Entry 7ML2 (electron microscopy, 3.40 A resolution); this record covers chains A and B of the 30 polymer chains in the assembly.

[Chain A]
Name: DNA-directed RNA polymerase subunit
From: Saccharomyces cerevisiae
Notes: EC 2.7.7.6
Reference sequence: A0A6A5Q1P2 (A0A6A5Q1P2_YEASX); residue numbers follow UniProt; this construct covers 1-1733
Sequence (1733 residues; numbered 1 to 1733; the number before each row is that of its first residue):
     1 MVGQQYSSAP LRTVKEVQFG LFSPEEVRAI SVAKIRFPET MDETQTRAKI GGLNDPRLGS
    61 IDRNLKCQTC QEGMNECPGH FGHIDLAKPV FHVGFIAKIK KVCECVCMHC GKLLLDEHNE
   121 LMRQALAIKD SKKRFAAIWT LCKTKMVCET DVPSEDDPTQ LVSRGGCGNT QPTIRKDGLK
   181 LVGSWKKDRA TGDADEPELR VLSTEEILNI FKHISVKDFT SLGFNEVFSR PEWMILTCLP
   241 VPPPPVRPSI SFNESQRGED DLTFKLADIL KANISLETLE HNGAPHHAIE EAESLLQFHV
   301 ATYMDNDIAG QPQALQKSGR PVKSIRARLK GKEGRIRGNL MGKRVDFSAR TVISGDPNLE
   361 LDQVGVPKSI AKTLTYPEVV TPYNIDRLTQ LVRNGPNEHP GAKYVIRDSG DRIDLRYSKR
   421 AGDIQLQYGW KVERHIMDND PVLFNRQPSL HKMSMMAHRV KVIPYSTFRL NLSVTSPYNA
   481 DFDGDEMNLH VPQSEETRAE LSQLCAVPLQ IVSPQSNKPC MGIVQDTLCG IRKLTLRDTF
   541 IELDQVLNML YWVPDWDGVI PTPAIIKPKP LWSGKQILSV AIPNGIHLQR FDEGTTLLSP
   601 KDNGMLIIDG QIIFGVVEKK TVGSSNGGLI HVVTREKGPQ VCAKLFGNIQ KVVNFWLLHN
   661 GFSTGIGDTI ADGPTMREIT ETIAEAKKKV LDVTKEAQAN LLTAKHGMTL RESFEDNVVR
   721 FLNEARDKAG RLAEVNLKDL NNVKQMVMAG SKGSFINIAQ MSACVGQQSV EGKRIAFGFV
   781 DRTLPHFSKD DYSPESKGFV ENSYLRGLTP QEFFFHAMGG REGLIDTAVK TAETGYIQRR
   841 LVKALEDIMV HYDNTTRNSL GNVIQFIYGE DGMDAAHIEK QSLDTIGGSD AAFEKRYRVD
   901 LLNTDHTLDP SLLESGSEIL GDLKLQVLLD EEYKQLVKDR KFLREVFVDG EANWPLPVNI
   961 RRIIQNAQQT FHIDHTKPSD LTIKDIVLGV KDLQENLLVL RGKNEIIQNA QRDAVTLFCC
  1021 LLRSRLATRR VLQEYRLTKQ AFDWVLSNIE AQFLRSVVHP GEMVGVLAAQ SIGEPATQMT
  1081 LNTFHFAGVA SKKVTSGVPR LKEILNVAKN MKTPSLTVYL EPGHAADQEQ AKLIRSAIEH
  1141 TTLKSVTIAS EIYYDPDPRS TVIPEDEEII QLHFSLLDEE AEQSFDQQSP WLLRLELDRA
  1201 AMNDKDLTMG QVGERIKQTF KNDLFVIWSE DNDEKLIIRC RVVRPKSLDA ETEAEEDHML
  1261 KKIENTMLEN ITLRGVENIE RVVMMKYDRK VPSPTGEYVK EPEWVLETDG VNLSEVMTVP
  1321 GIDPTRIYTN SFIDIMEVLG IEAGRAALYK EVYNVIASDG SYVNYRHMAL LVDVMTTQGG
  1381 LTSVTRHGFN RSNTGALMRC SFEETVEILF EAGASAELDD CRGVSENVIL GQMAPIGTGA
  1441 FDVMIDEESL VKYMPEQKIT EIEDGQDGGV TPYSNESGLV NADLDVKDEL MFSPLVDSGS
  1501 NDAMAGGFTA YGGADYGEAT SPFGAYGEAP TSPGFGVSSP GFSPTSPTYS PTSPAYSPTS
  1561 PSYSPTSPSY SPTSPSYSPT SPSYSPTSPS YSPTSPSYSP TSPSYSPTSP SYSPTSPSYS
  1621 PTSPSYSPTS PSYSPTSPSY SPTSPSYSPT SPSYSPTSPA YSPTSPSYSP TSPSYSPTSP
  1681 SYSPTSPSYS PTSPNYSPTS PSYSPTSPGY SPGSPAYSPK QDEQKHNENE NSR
Unresolved in the structure: 1-2, 155-163, 188-196, 1080-1092, 1176-1186, 1244-1253, 1453-1733
Metal / ion sites: Zn2+ site 1: Cys-67, Cys-70, Cys-77, His-80; Zn2+ site 2: Cys-107, Cys-110, Cys-148, Cys-167; Mg2+: Asp-481, Asp-483, Asp-485

[Chain B]
Name: DNA-directed RNA polymerase subunit beta
From: Saccharomyces cerevisiae
Notes: EC 2.7.7.6
Reference sequence: A0A6A5Q4H2 (A0A6A5Q4H2_YEASX); numbering as in UniProt (aligned over 1-1224)
Sequence (1224 residues; numbered 1 to 1224; the number before each row is that of its first residue):
     1 MSDLANSEKY YDEDPYGFED ESAPITAEDS WAVISAFFRE KGLVSQQLDS FNQFVDYTLQ
    61 DIICEDSTLI LEQLAQHTTE SDNISRKYEI SFGKIYVTKP MVNESDGVTH ALYPQEARLR
   121 NLTYSSGLFV DVKKRTYEAI DVPGRELKYE LIAEESEDDS ESGKVFIGRL PIMLRSKNCY
   181 LSEATESDLY KLKECPFDMG GYFIINGSEK VLIAQERSAG NIVQVFKKAA PSPISHVAEI
   241 RSALEKGSRF ISTLQVKLYG REGSSARTIK ATLPYIKQDI PIVIIFRALG IIPDGEILEH
   301 ICYDVNDWQM LEMLKPCVED GFVIQDRETA LDFIGRRGTA LGIKKEKRIQ YAKDILQKEF
   361 LPHITQLEGF ESRKAFFLGY MINRLLLCAL DRKDQDDRDH FGKKRLDLAG PLLAQLFKTL
   421 FKKLTKDIFR YMQRTVEEAH DFNMKLAINA KTITSGLKYA LATGNWGEQK KAMSSRAGVS
   481 QVLNRYTYSS TLSHLRRTNT PIGRDGKLAK PRQLHNTHWG LVCPAETPEG QACGLVKNLS
   541 LMSCISVGTD PMPIITFLSE WGMEPLEDYV PHQSPDATRV FVNGVWHGVH RNPARLMETL
   601 RTLRRKGDIN PEVSMIRDIR EKELKIFTDA GRVYRPLFIV EDDESLGHKE LKVRKGHIAK
   661 LMATEYQDIE GGFEDVEEYT WSSLLNEGLV EYIDAEEEES ILIAMQPEDL EPAEANEEND
   721 LDVDPAKRIR VSHHATTFTH CEIHPSMILG VAASIIPFPD HNQSPRNTYQ SAMGKQAMGV
   781 FLTNYNVRMD TMANILYYPQ KPLGTTRAME YLKFRELPAG QNAIVAIACY SGYNQEDSMI
   841 MNQSSIDRGL FRSLFFRSYM DQEKKYGMSI TETFEKPQRT NTLRMKHGTY DKLDDDGLIA
   901 PGVRVSGEDV IIGKTTPISP DEEELGQRTA YHSKRDASTP LRSTENGIVD QVLVTTNQDG
   961 LKFVKVRVRT TKIPQIGDKF ASRHGQKGTI GITYRREDMP FTAEGIVPDL IINPHAIPSR
  1021 MTVAHLIECL LSKVAALSGN EGDASPFTDI TVEGISKLLR EHGYQSRGFE VMYNGHTGKK
  1081 LMAQIFFGPT YYQRLRHMVD DKIHARARGP MQVLTRQPVE GRSRDGGLRF GEMERDCMIA
  1141 HGAASFLKER LMEASDAFRV HICGICGLMT VIAKLNHNQF ECKGCDNKID IYQIHIPYAA
  1201 KLLFQELMAM NITPRLYTDR SRDF
Unresolved in the structure: 1-19, 77-83, 139-146, 152-162, 468-473, 503-508, 669-674, 715-722, 1224
Metal / ion sites: Zn2+: Cys-1163, Cys-1166, Cys-1182, Cys-1185

[Chain A / chain B interface]
Contacting residue pairs (350):
  Gln-4(A) with Phe-1158(B); Arg-1159(B), hydrogen bond (side chain-backbone)
  Gln-5(A) with Arg-1159(B), hydrogen bond (backbone-side chain); Leu-1175(B); Asn-1176(B)
  Tyr-6(A) with Leu-1175(B)
  Ser-7(A) with His-1161(B), hydrogen bond; Phe-1180(B)
  Ser-8(A) with Asn-1178(B), hydrogen bond
  Ala-9(A) with His-1161(B); Phe-1180(B), hydrophobic; Ile-1191(B), hydrophobic; Gln-1193(B), hydrogen bond (backbone-side chain)
  Pro-10(A) with Ile-1191(B); Gln-1193(B)
  Leu-11(A) with Gln-1193(B); Ile-1194(B), hydrophobic
  Arg-12(A) with Tyr-1192(B), hydrogen bond; Gln-1193(B); Ile-1194(B); Thr-1218(B)
  Thr-13(A) with Thr-1218(B)
  Val-14(A) with Tyr-1217(B)
  Lys-15(A) with Tyr-1217(B), hydrogen bond (backbone-backbone); Thr-1218(B); Asp-1219(B)
  Glu-16(A) with Arg-1215(B); Leu-1216(B); Tyr-1217(B), hydrogen bond (backbone-backbone); Asp-1219(B); Arg-1220(B); Ser-1221(B), hydrogen bond; Arg-1222(B), hydrogen bond (side chain-backbone)
  Val-17(A) with Arg-1215(B); Leu-1216(B), hydrophobic
  Gln-18(A) with Thr-1213(B); Pro-1214(B); Arg-1215(B), hydrogen bond (backbone-backbone)
  Phe-19(A) with Thr-1213(B); Pro-1214(B), hydrophobic; Arg-1215(B)
  Gly-20(A) with Ile-1212(B); Thr-1213(B), hydrogen bond (backbone-backbone)
  Leu-21(A) with Asn-1211(B); Thr-1213(B); Arg-1215(B)
  Phe-22(A) with Leu-1168(B), hydrophobic; Met-1208(B), hydrophobic; Asn-1211(B), hydrogen bond (backbone-side chain); Thr-1213(B)
  Glu-26(A) with Arg-1215(B), salt bridge
  Ala-29(A) with Lys-1183(B); Gly-1184(B)
  Ile-30(A) with Thr-1170(B); Lys-1183(B)
  Asp-62(A) with Leu-925(B)
  Asn-64(A) with Glu-924(B), hydrogen bond (side chain-backbone)
  Gln-71(A) with Asn-1176(B)
  Met-74(A) with Arg-1116(B), hydrogen bond (backbone-side chain)
  Asn-75(A) with Arg-1116(B); Phe-1158(B)
  Glu-76(A) with Phe-1158(B); Arg-1159(B), salt bridge
  Pro-78(A) with Lys-1201(B), hydrogen bond (backbone-side chain); Gln-1205(B), hydrogen bond (backbone-side chain)
  His-80(A) with Ile-1172(B)
  Phe-81(A) with Met-1208(B), hydrophobic
  His-92(A) with Met-1210(B), hydrogen bond (side chain-backbone)
  Phe-228(A) with Arg-1215(B)
  Leu-236(A) with Asn-1211(B)
  Pro-240(A) with Met-1208(B)
  Pro-242(A) with Ala-1209(B), hydrophobic
  Pro-245(A) with Leu-1114(B)
  Val-246(A) with Leu-1114(B); Gln-1205(B); Glu-1206(B)
  Asn-253(A) with Arg-935(B); Ala-937(B)
  Glu-254(A) with Pro-917(B); Ile-918(B); Ser-919(B); Glu-922(B); Arg-935(B)
  Ser-255(A) with Tyr-866(B)
  Met-304(A) with Met-1210(B), hydrophobic
  Ile-325(A) with Met-1210(B), hydrophobic
  Arg-328(A) with Glu-1206(B), salt bridge
  Glu-333(A) with Arg-1129(B), salt bridge
  Arg-335(A) with Leu-1114(B); Leu-1202(B)
  Ile-336(A) with Leu-1203(B), hydrophobic
  Arg-337(A) with Glu-1132(B), salt bridge
  Gly-338(A) with Arg-1129(B), hydrogen bond (backbone-side chain)
  Asn-339(A) with Gln-1117(B), hydrogen bond (backbone-side chain); Ala-1199(B)
  Leu-340(A) with Ala-1199(B), hydrophobic; Ala-1200(B); Leu-1203(B), hydrophobic
  Met-341(A) with Phe-1130(B); Gly-1131(B); Arg-1135(B)
  Gly-342(A) with Phe-1130(B); Gly-1131(B)
  Lys-343(A) with Gln-1117(B); Leu-1128(B); Arg-1129(B); Phe-1130(B), hydrogen bond (backbone-backbone); Leu-1151(B); Ser-1155(B); Asp-1156(B), salt bridge; Pro-1197(B)
  Arg-344(A) with Pro-1118(B); Glu-1120(B); Gly-1127(B), hydrogen bond (side chain-backbone); Leu-1128(B); Arg-1129(B); Ser-1155(B)
  Val-345(A) with Gly-1127(B); Leu-1128(B), hydrogen bond (backbone-backbone); Phe-1130(B), hydrophobic; Arg-1150(B)
  Asp-346(A) with Arg-1106(B), salt bridge; Arg-1108(B), hydrogen bond (side chain-backbone); Gly-1109(B); Met-1111(B); Pro-1118(B); Arg-1150(B), hydrogen bond (backbone-side chain); Ala-1154(B)
  Phe-347(A) with Arg-1106(B), hydrogen bond (backbone-backbone); Ala-1107(B), hydrophobic; Arg-1150(B)
  Ser-348(A) with Ala-1105(B); Arg-1106(B), hydrogen bond (backbone-backbone); Leu-1128(B)
  Ala-349(A) with His-1104(B); Ala-1105(B), hydrophobic
  Arg-350(A) with Lys-1102(B); Ile-1103(B); His-1104(B), hydrogen bond (backbone-backbone); Leu-1128(B)
  Thr-351(A) with Lys-1102(B); Ile-1103(B)
  Asp-356(A) with Tyr-833(B)
  Pro-357(A) with Tyr-833(B)
  Asn-358(A) with Tyr-833(B), hydrogen bond
  Thr-373(A) with Ala-1105(B); Ala-1107(B)
  Leu-374(A) with Arg-1106(B)
  Tyr-404(A) with Arg-1108(B)
  Arg-412(A) with Arg-1108(B)
  Glu-433(A) with Arg-1108(B), salt bridge
  Leu-443(A) with Met-1138(B), hydrophobic; Phe-1146(B), hydrophobic
  Asn-445(A) with Glu-1134(B)
  Gln-447(A) with Arg-1129(B), hydrogen bond (side chain-backbone); Glu-1134(B), hydrogen bond
  Pro-448(A) with Met-1133(B)
  Ser-449(A) with Met-1133(B); Glu-1134(B); Cys-1137(B), hydrogen bond (backbone-side chain)
  His-451(A) with Cys-1137(B), hydrogen bond (backbone-side chain)
  Lys-452(A) with Ala-1140(B); His-1141(B), hydrogen bond (backbone-side chain)
  Met-453(A) with His-1141(B)
  Met-455(A) with Glu-1134(B); Cys-1137(B), hydrophobic; Met-1138(B); His-1141(B), hydrogen bond (backbone-side chain)
  Tyr-465(A) with Ile-976(B), hydrophobic
  Ser-466(A) with Val-1099(B); Ile-1103(B)
  Thr-467(A) with Ile-976(B); Gly-977(B)
  Arg-469(A) with Ile-976(B)
  Leu-472(A) with Gln-835(B)
  Asp-481(A) with Glu-836(B)
  Phe-482(A) with Gln-835(B); Glu-836(B), hydrogen bond (backbone-backbone); Ser-838(B); Thr-989(B), hydrogen bond (backbone-side chain)
  Asp-483(A) with Lys-979(B); Lys-987(B); Thr-989(B)
  Gly-484(A) with Thr-989(B)
  Glu-486(A) with Lys-1102(B)
  Asn-488(A) with Leu-1128(B)
  His-490(A) with Phe-1130(B)
  Val-491(A) with Arg-1150(B), hydrogen bond (backbone-side chain)
  Pro-492(A) with Arg-1150(B)
  Gln-493(A) with Glu-1149(B), hydrogen bond (backbone-side chain)
  Ser-494(A) with Glu-1149(B)
  Glu-496(A) with Ser-1145(B), hydrogen bond
  Thr-497(A) with Phe-1146(B); Glu-1149(B), hydrogen bond
  Glu-500(A) with Ala-1143(B); Ala-1144(B), hydrogen bond (side chain-backbone); Ser-1145(B), hydrogen bond; Phe-1146(B), hydrogen bond (side chain-backbone)
  Leu-504(A) with His-1141(B)
  Cys-505(A) with His-1141(B)
  Gln-510(A) with His-1141(B)
  Gln-525(A) with Gln-835(B); Glu-836(B); His-1015(B)
  Asp-526(A) with Gly-832(B); Gln-835(B), hydrogen bond; His-1015(B), hydrogen bond (backbone-side chain)
  Cys-529(A) with His-1015(B)
  Leu-658(A) with Tyr-830(B); Asn-1074(B); Leu-1081(B)
  His-659(A) with Asn-1074(B); Thr-1077(B); Leu-1081(B)
  Asn-660(A) with Met-1082(B); Ala-1083(B)
  Phe-662(A) with Ala-828(B); Cys-829(B), hydrogen bond (backbone-backbone); Pro-1014(B)
  Ser-663(A) with Ile-827(B), hydrogen bond (side chain-backbone); Pro-1014(B); Phe-1069(B); Gln-1084(B); Ile-1085(B); Phe-1086(B), hydrogen bond (side chain-backbone)
  Thr-664(A) with Ile-827(B); Phe-1069(B); Phe-1086(B)
  Gly-665(A) with Phe-1069(B); Phe-1086(B)
  Ile-666(A) with Leu-1026(B), hydrophobic; Phe-1086(B), hydrophobic
  Asp-668(A) with Phe-1069(B)
  Ile-670(A) with Arg-1067(B)
  Met-746(A) with His-1015(B); Pro-1018(B), hydrophobic
  Ser-751(A) with His-1015(B), hydrogen bond
  Lys-752(A) with His-1015(B); Pro-1018(B); Ser-1019(B), hydrogen bond
  Asn-757(A) with Pro-1018(B); Ser-1019(B); Met-1021(B)
  Met-761(A) with Met-1021(B), hydrophobic; Val-1023(B), hydrophobic
  Ala-776(A) with Asn-516(B)
  Gly-778(A) with His-515(B); Asn-516(B), hydrogen bond (backbone-side chain)
  Phe-779(A) with Asn-516(B); Thr-517(B); Glu-698(B); Glu-699(B)
  Val-780(A) with Glu-699(B), hydrogen bond (backbone-side chain)
  Arg-782(A) with Glu-698(B), hydrogen bond (side chain-backbone); Glu-699(B), hydrogen bond (side chain-backbone); Ile-701(B), hydrogen bond (side chain-backbone)
  Thr-783(A) with Asn-516(B), hydrogen bond (backbone-side chain)
  Leu-784(A) with Trp-519(B), hydrophobic
  Pro-785(A) with Glu-698(B); Ile-701(B); Leu-702(B); Ile-703(B)
  His-786(A) with Trp-519(B); Leu-702(B); Ile-703(B); Met-705(B); Glu-742(B), salt bridge
  Phe-787(A) with Leu-702(B)
  Asn-802(A) with Arg-728(B); Ile-729(B), hydrogen bond (side chain-backbone)
  Tyr-804(A) with His-761(B), hydrogen bond (backbone-side chain); Asn-762(B); Gln-763(B); Val-1023(B)
  Leu-805(A) with His-761(B), hydrogen bond (backbone-side chain); Val-1052(B), hydrophobic
  Arg-806(A) with Pro-725(B); Ala-726(B); Lys-727(B), hydrogen bond (side chain-backbone); Arg-728(B); Ile-729(B); His-761(B)
  Gly-807(A) with Arg-728(B); Asp-760(B); His-761(B), hydrogen bond (backbone-side chain)
  Leu-808(A) with Arg-728(B); Asp-760(B), hydrogen bond (backbone-backbone); Phe-1047(B)
  Thr-809(A) with Arg-728(B); Ile-729(B); Phe-1047(B)
  Pro-810(A) with Trp-519(B), hydrophobic; Pro-745(B), hydrophobic; Phe-1047(B)
  Gln-811(A) with Met-705(B); Val-731(B)
  Phe-813(A) with Leu-749(B), hydrophobic; Pro-759(B); Asn-767(B); Phe-1047(B), hydrophobic
  Phe-814(A) with Asn-516(B); Trp-519(B), hydrophobic; Pro-524(B), hydrophobic
  His-816(A) with Gln-763(B); Ser-764(B), hydrogen bond (backbone-side chain)
  Ala-817(A) with Pro-524(B); Ser-764(B)
  Met-818(A) with Leu-514(B)
  Gly-820(A) with Ser-764(B)
  Arg-821(A) with Arg-512(B), hydrogen bond (side chain-backbone); Gln-513(B), hydrogen bond (side chain-backbone); Leu-514(B); Thr-527(B)
  Leu-824(A) with Tyr-769(B)
  Ile-825(A) with Arg-512(B); Cys-533(B), hydrophobic
  Arg-839(A) with Glu-1132(B), salt bridge
  Val-842(A) with Asp-1136(B)
  Lys-843(A) with Arg-1135(B)
  Glu-846(A) with Arg-1135(B), salt bridge
  Met-1063(A) with Ile-1139(B), hydrophobic
  Val-1066(A) with Asp-1136(B); Ala-1140(B), hydrophobic
  Gln-1070(A) with Asp-1136(B); Cys-1137(B)
  Leu-1409(A) with Leu-1207(B), hydrophobic
  Phe-1410(A) with Met-1210(B), hydrophobic
  Gly-1413(A) with Ile-1212(B)
  Asp-1420(A) with Arg-1220(B)
  Arg-1422(A) with Arg-1220(B)
  Val-1428(A) with Arg-1135(B); Leu-1151(B), hydrophobic
  Ile-1429(A) with Pro-1197(B); Ala-1200(B)
  Leu-1430(A) with Met-1152(B); His-1195(B); Ile-1196(B); Pro-1197(B); Phe-1204(B), hydrophobic
  Gly-1431(A) with Met-1152(B)
  Gln-1432(A) with His-1195(B), hydrogen bond (side chain-backbone); Ile-1196(B)
  Met-1433(A) with Ser-1145(B); Lys-1148(B)
  Ala-1434(A) with Ala-1144(B)
  Ile-1436(A) with Gly-1142(B); Ala-1144(B)
  Thr-1438(A) with Gly-1142(B); Ala-1144(B); Ser-1145(B)
Also at the interface, not in a pair above, chain A (204 interface residues in all): Thr-69, Cys-77, Gly-79, Phe-95, Cys-238, Pro-243, Pro-248, Tyr-303, Arg-326, Leu-329, Ser-354, Ser-369, Ile-370, Thr-375, Leu-450, Thr-475, Val-524, Thr-527, Leu-657, Gly-661, Gly-667, Asn-742, Val-743, Gly-753, Gln-760, Val-770, Ile-775, Ser-788, Glu-801, Glu-812, Ala-828, Leu-1067, Asn-1265, Val-1424, Gly-1437, Gly-1439
Also at the interface, not in a pair above, chain B (185 interface residues in all): Gly-263, His-518, Gly-530, Gly-534, Ser-700, Pro-765, Thr-768, Ser-831, Asp-837, Thr-916, Glu-923, Gln-975, Asn-1013, Ile-1017, Ile-1027, Leu-1030, Lys-1080, Val-1113, Thr-1115, Val-1119, Val-1160, Cys-1166, Lys-1174, Tyr-1198

[Overview]
Chain A and chain B form an interface of 204 and 185 residues respectively; the contacts include 67 hydrogen
bonds and 11 salt bridges. Polar contacts include Glu-26(A)/Arg-1215(B), Glu-76(A)/Arg-1159(B) and
Arg-328(A)/Glu-1206(B). The Zn2+ site 1 is built by Cys-67(A), Cys-70(A), Cys-77(A) and His-80(A).
Here chain A is DNA-directed RNA polymerase subunit and chain B is DNA-directed RNA polymerase subunit beta,
both from Saccharomyces cerevisiae. Entry 7ML2 (RNA polymerase II pre-initiation complex (PIC3)) was
determined by electron microscopy (same publication as 7MEI, 7MK9, 7MKA, 7ML0, 7ML1, 7ML3 and 7ML4).
